PDB entry 1IC4 | X-ray diffraction, 2.50 A resolution | chains H and Y of the 3 polymer chains in the assembly

Chain H:
Name: IGG1 fab chain H
From: Mus musculus
UniProtKB: P01823 (HV47_MOUSE); residues 1-114 here = UniProt positions 1-114
Chain sequence (114 residues; row label = number of the first residue in the row):
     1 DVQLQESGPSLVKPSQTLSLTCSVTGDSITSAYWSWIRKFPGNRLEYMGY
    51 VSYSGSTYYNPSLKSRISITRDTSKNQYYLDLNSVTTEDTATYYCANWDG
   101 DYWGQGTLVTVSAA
Cystine bridges: Cys22-Cys95
Differences from the reference sequence: engineered mutation Ala32 (Asp in P01823)

Chain Y:
Name: Lysozyme C
From: Gallus gallus
Notes: EC 3.2.1.17
UniProtKB: P00698 (LYSC_CHICK); residues 1-129 here correspond to UniProt positions 19-147 (UniProt number = residue number + 18)
Chain sequence (129 residues; each row starts with the number of its first residue):
     1 KVFGRCELAAAMKRHGLDNYRGYSLGNWVCAAKFESNFNTQATNRNTDGS
    51 TDYGILQINSRWWCNDGRTPGSRNLCNIPCSALLSSDITASVNCAKKIVS
   101 DGNGMNAWVAWRNRCKGTDVQAWIRGCRL
Cystine bridges: Cys6-Cys127, Cys30-Cys115, Cys64-Cys80, Cys76-Cys94
Swiss-Prot annotation at these positions:
  - active site: Glu35, Asp52
  - binding site (substrate): Asp101

Chain H / chain Y interface:
Residue-residue contacts (26):
  Ser31(H) - Trp62(Y)
  Ser31(H) - Arg73(Y)
  Ser31(H) - Leu75(Y)
  Ala32(H) - Leu75(Y)  hydrophobic
  Tyr33(H) - Trp63(Y)
  Tyr33(H) - Lys97(Y)  hydrogen bond (side chain-backbone)
  Tyr33(H) - Ile98(Y)
  Tyr33(H) - Asp101(Y)
  Tyr50(H) - Arg21(Y)  hydrogen bond
  Tyr50(H) - Ser100(Y)  hydrogen bond (side chain-backbone)
  Ser52(H) - Asp101(Y)  hydrogen bond
  Ser52(H) - Gly102(Y)
  Tyr53(H) - Trp63(Y)  hydrophobic
  Tyr53(H) - Asp101(Y)  hydrogen bond
  Tyr53(H) - Asn103(Y)  hydrogen bond
  Ser54(H) - Asp101(Y)  hydrogen bond
  Ser54(H) - Asn103(Y)
  Ser56(H) - Asp101(Y)  hydrogen bond
  Ser56(H) - Gly102(Y)  hydrogen bond (side chain-backbone)
  Tyr58(H) - Arg21(Y)
  Tyr58(H) - Ser100(Y)
  Tyr58(H) - Asp101(Y)
  Tyr58(H) - Gly102(Y)
  Trp98(H) - Lys97(Y)
  Trp98(H) - Ser100(Y)
  Asp99(H) - Lys97(Y)  salt bridge
Other interface residues (no listed pair), chain Y (15 interface residues in all): Tyr20, Asn77, Lys96, Ala107

Summary:
The interface between chain H and chain Y involves 11 residues on one side and 15 on the other; the contacts
include 9 hydrogen bonds and 1 salt bridge. Among the polar pairs are Asp99(H)-Lys97(Y), Tyr33(H)-Lys97(Y) and
Tyr50(H)-Arg21(Y).
Here chain H is IGG1 fab chain H (Mus musculus) and chain Y is Lysozyme C (Gallus gallus). Entry 1IC4 (Crystal
structure of hyhel-10 fv mutant(hd32a)-hen lysozyme complex) was determined by X-ray diffraction (same
publication as 1IC5 and 1IC7).
